Entry 5WLW (X-ray diffraction, 3.32 A resolution); this record covers chains E and F of the 8 polymer chains in the assembly.

# Chain E
Name: Cysteine desulfurase, mitochondrial
Organism: Homo sapiens
Notes: EC 2.8.1.7
UniProtKB: Q9Y697 (NFS1_HUMAN); residue numbers follow UniProt; this construct covers 56-457
Chain sequence (406 residues; numbered 52 to 457; the number before each row is that of its first residue):
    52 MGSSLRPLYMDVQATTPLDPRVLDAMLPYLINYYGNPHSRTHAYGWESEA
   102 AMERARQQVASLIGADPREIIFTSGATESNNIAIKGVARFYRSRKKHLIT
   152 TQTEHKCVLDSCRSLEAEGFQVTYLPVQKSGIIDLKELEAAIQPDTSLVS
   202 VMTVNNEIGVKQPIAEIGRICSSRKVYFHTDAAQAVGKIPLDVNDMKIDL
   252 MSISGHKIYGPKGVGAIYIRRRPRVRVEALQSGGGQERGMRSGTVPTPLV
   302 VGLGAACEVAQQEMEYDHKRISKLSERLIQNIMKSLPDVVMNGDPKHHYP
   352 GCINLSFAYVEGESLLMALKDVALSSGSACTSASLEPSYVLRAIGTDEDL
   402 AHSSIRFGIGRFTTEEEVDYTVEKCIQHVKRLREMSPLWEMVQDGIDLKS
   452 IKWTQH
Unresolved in the structure: 52-53, 455-457
Sequence notes: initiating methionine (52); expression tag (53-55)
UniProt features mapped onto this chain:
  - active site: C381 (Cysteine persulfide intermediate)
  - binding site (pyridoxal 5'-phosphate): A127, T128, Q235, S255, H257, T295
  - binding site ([2Fe-2S] cluster): C381
  - binding site (Zn(2+)): C381
  - modified residue: K258 (N6-(pyridoxal phosphate)lysine), C381 (Cysteine persulfide)
Covalent attachments: pyridoxal phosphate (PLP) linked to K258
Ion coordination: Zn2+: C381 (shared with 2 residues of chain H)
Ligand contacts: pyridoxal phosphate (PLP): Q64, G126, A127, T128, N131, H156, C158, M203, N207, D232, A234, Q235, S255, H257
What the authors report for this chain:
  - binding site for pyridoxal phosphate: K258
  - catalytic residues: C381 (citing earlier work)
  - conformationally variable residues (order/disorder transition): C381 to S383
  - disease-associated variants - R72Q (citing earlier work)

# Chain F
Name: LYR motif-containing protein 4
Organism: Homo sapiens
UniProtKB: Q9HD34 (LYRM4_HUMAN); numbering as in UniProt (aligned over 1-91)
Chain sequence (91 residues; row label = number of the first residue in the row):
     1 MAASSRAQVLALYRAMLRESKRFSAYNYRTYAVRRIRDAFRENKNVKDPV
    51 EIQTLVNKAKRDLGVIRRQVHIGQLYSTDKLIIENRDMPRT
Unresolved in the structure: 1-2, 86-91
Sequence notes: variant A11 (Ser in Q9HD34)
Ligand contacts: S-dodecanoyl-4'-phosphopantetheine (8Q1; S-[2-({N-[(2R)-2-hydroxy-3,3-dimethyl-4-(phosphonooxy)butanoyl]-beta-alanyl}amino)ethyl] dodecanethioate): R6, V9, L10, M16, Y31, A32, R35, I36, A39, F40, N43, K44, N45, V46, I52, L55, A59, D62, I66
What the authors report for this chain:
  - disease-associated variants - R68L (citing earlier work)
  - mutagenesis - I72R/L75R, I72R/Y76R: abolished binding to Nfs1
  - mutagenesis - I72R/Y76R: decreased stability
  - mutagenesis - Y31W/R35A/V65D: decreased binding to Nfs1
  - mutagenesis - V9Q/I52Q, I36D/A59N: decreased binding to Acp1

# Chain E / chain F interface
Residue-residue contacts - 38 pairs, chain E then chain F:
  S54(E) - D79(F)
  S55(E) - D79(F)
  L56(E) - K80(F)
  L56(E) - L81(F)
  L56(E) - I82(F)  hydrophobic
  R57(E) - T78(F)
  R57(E) - D79(F)
  R57(E) - K80(F)  hydrogen bond (backbone-backbone)
  R57(E) - L81(F)
  R57(E) - I82(F)  hydrogen bond (backbone-backbone)
  P58(E) - L81(F)
  L59(E) - I83(F)  hydrophobic
  P68(E) - Y28(F)
  L69(E) - Y28(F)  hydrogen bond (backbone-side chain)
  P71(E) - Y28(F)
  P71(E) - Q69(F)
  R72(E) - Y31(F)  hydrogen bond
  R72(E) - V65(F)
  L74(E) - Q69(F)
  D75(E) - V65(F)
  D75(E) - R68(F)  salt bridge
  D75(E) - Q69(F)
  L78(E) - I72(F)  hydrophobic
  E314(E) - R35(F)  salt bridge
  Y317(E) - R35(F)
  Y317(E) - D38(F)  hydrogen bond
  R321(E) - R34(F)
  D372(E) - I82(F)
  R412(E) - Y31(F)
  F413(E) - N27(F)
  F413(E) - Y28(F)  hydrophobic
  F413(E) - Y31(F)  hydrophobic
  T415(E) - Y26(F)  hydrogen bond
  T415(E) - T30(F)
  E417(E) - Y26(F)
  E417(E) - I83(F)
  Y421(E) - I82(F)
  Y421(E) - I83(F)  hydrophobic
Interface residues without a listed pair, chain E (23 interface residues in all): E418
Interface residues without a listed pair, chain F (19 interface residues in all): N85

# In short
23 residues of chain E and 19 residues of chain F are in contact, with 6 hydrogen bonds and 2 salt bridges.
Polar contacts include D75(E)-R68(F), E314(E)-R35(F) and L69(E)-Y28(F). Bound to chain F:
S-dodecanoyl-4'-phosphopantetheine. The paper reports the catalytic residue C381(E); I72R/L75R and I72R/Y76R
of chain F abolish binding to Nfs1; 5 substitutions were tested in all.
Chain E is Cysteine desulfurase, mitochondrial and chain F is LYR motif-containing protein 4, both from Homo
sapiens; the structure, Crystal Structure of the Human Mitochondrial Cysteine Desulfurase with active Cysteine
Loop within ISCU1 active site ..., was determined by X-ray diffraction together with 5WKP and 5WGB from the
same study.
